3Q23 - chains A and C; structure by X-ray diffraction, 1.80 A resolution.

[Chain A]
Name: Virion RNA polymerase
From: Enterobacteria phage N4
Notes: EC 2.7.7.6
UniProtKB: Q859P9 (Q859P9_BPN4); residues 1-1106 here correspond to UniProt positions 998-2103 (UniProt number = residue number + 997)
Sequence (1118 residues; each row starts with the number of its first residue; numbers below 1 keep their minus sign (Met-11 is residue -11)):
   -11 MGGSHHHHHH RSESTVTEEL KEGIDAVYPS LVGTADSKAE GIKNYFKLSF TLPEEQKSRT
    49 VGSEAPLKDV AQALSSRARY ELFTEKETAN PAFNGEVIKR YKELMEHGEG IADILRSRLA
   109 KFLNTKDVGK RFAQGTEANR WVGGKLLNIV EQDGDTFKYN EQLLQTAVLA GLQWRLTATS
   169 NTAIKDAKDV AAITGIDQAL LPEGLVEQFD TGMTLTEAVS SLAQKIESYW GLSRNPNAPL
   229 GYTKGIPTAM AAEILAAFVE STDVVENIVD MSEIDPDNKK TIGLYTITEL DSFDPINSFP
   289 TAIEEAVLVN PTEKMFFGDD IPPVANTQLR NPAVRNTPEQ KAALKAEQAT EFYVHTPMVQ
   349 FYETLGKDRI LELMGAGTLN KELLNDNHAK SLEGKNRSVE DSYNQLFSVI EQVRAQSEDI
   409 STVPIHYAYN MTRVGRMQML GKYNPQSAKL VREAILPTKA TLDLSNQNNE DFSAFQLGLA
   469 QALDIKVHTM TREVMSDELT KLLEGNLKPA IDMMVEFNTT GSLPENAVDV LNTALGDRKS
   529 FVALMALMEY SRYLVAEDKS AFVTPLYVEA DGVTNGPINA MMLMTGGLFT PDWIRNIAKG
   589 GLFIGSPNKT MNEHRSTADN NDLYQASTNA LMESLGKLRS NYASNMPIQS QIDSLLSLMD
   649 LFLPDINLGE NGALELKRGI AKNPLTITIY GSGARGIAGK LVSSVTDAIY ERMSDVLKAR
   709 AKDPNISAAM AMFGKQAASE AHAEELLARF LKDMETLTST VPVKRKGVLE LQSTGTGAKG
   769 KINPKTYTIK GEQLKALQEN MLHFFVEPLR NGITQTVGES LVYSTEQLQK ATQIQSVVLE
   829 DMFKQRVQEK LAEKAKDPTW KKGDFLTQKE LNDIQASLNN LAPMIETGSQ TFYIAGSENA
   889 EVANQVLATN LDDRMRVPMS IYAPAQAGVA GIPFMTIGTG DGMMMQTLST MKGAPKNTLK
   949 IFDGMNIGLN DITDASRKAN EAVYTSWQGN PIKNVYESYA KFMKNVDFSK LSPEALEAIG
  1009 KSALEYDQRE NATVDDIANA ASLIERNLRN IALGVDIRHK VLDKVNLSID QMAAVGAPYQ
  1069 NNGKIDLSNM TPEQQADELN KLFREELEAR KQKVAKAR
Unresolved in the structure: -11 to 5, 1101-1106
Sequence notes: expression tag (-11 to 0)
Ion coordination: Mn2+ site 1: Asp559, Asp951 (together with phosphomethylphosphonic acid guanylate ester); Mn2+ site 2: Asp559, Gly560, Asp951 (together with phosphomethylphosphonic acid guanylate ester)
Residues lining bound ligands:
  - dihydrogenphosphate ion (2HP): Gln469, Ile473, Lys474, Val475, His476, Glu557, Ala1061, Ala1062
  - phosphomethylphosphonic acid guanylate ester (G2P), molecule 1: Arg424, Asp559, Gly560, Val561, Thr562, Asn563, Gly564, Pro565, Tyr612, Arg666, Lys670, Asn671, Thr674, Ile675, Tyr678, Pro921, Ile925, Asp951
  - phosphomethylphosphonic acid guanylate ester (G2P), molecule 2: Arg424, Lys437, Glu557, Asp559, Ile925, Ile949, Phe950, Asp951
Swiss-Prot annotation at these positions:
  - binding site (ATP): Lys437 to Arg440, Asp559 to Gly564, Lys670, Asn671
  - binding site (Mg(2+)): Asp559, Asp951
What the authors report for this chain:
  - conformationally variable residues (helix shift, side-chain flip): Asp559, Arg666 to Tyr678
  - Mn2+ coordination: Asp559
  - binding site for phosphomethylphosphonic acid guanylate ester: Lys437, Glu557
  - mutagenesis - E557A: decreased catalytic activity on 2 mM Mg2+
  - mutagenesis - E557A: decreased binding to GTP
  - catalytic residues: Glu557
  - mutagenesis - K437A, R440A: decreased catalytic activity on NTP at low concentration (4 muM)
  - mutagenesis - N671A: decreased catalytic activity on low NTP concentration (4 muM)
  - mutagenesis - K437A, R440A: decreased binding to initiating nucleotide
  - mutagenesis - N671A: decreased binding to second nucleotide

[Chain C]
Molecule: 36-nt DNA strand
Sequence (36 nucleotides; numbered -10 to 25; the number before each row is that of its first residue; numbers below 1 keep their minus sign (DT-10 is residue -10)):
   -10 TGCCTCCCAG GCATCCAAAA GAAGCGGAGC TTCTTC
Unresolved in the structure: -10 to 3, 24-25

[Interface between chain A and chain C]
Pairs across the interface (52):
  Lys114(A) - DG15(C)  hydrogen bond to the base
  Lys114(A) - DG16(C)  base contact
  Arg119(A) - DG16(C)  hydrogen bond to the base
  Trp129(A) - DG16(C)  stacking on the base
  Trp129(A) - DA17(C)  phosphate contact
  Ala171(A) - DA7(C)  base contact
  Ala171(A) - DA8(C)  base contact
  Lys173(A) - DA9(C)  base contact
  Asp174(A) - DA6(C)  base contact
  Lys176(A) - DC5(C)  salt bridge to the phosphate
  Asp177(A) - DA9(C)  hydrogen bond to the base
  Ile181(A) - DA9(C)  base contact
  Thr202(A) - DA9(C)  hydrogen bond to the base
  Leu203(A) - DA11(C)  phosphate contact
  Thr204(A) - DA8(C)  base contact
  Glu205(A) - DA8(C)  base contact
  Glu205(A) - DA9(C)  base contact
  Lys267(A) - DG10(C)  hydrogen bond to the base
  Lys267(A) - DC22(C)  base contact
  Lys268(A) - DG10(C)  salt bridge to the phosphate
  Thr269(A) - DG10(C)  hydrogen bond to the base
  Thr269(A) - DA11(C)  hydrogen bond to the sugar
  Ile270(A) - DG10(C)  sugar contact
  Gly271(A) - DA11(C)  hydrogen bond to the phosphate
  Arg318(A) - DA7(C)  salt bridge to the phosphate
  Arg421(A) - DA6(C)  phosphate contact
  Arg421(A) - DA7(C)  sugar contact
  Val422(A) - DA6(C)  sugar contact
  Ile675(A) - DC4(C)  base contact
  Tyr678(A) - DC4(C)  base contact
  Gly679(A) - DC4(C)  sugar contact
  Ser680(A) - DC4(C)  hydrogen bond to the sugar
  Gly681(A) - DC4(C)  phosphate contact
  Lys849(A) - DA17(C)  salt bridge to the phosphate
  Lys850(A) - DG18(C)  salt bridge to the phosphate
  Glu886(A) - DA8(C)  sugar contact
  Asn887(A) - DA9(C)  phosphate contact
  Ala888(A) - DA9(C)  hydrogen bond to the phosphate
  Asp901(A) - DC14(C)  hydrogen bond to the base
  Asp901(A) - DG15(C)  hydrogen bond to the base
  Arg902(A) - DA12(C)  salt bridge to the phosphate
  Arg902(A) - DG13(C)  salt bridge to the phosphate
  Arg904(A) - DA12(C)  hydrogen bond to the base
  Arg904(A) - DG13(C)  hydrogen bond to the base
  Arg904(A) - DC14(C)  base contact
  Arg904(A) - DG18(C)  base contact
  Val917(A) - DC4(C)  phosphate contact
  Ala918(A) - DC5(C)  sugar contact
  Pro921(A) - DC5(C)  sugar contact
  Phe922(A) - DC5(C)  phosphate contact
  Phe922(A) - DA6(C)  phosphate contact
  Ile925(A) - DC5(C)  base contact
Other interface residues (no listed pair), chain A (50 interface residues in all): Val116, Arg128, Asn169, Ser208, Ile256, Leu317, Thr420, Lys688, Glu889, Asp900, Met903

[Summary]
50 residues of chain A and 16 residues of chain C are in contact; the contacts include 14 hydrogen bonds, 7
salt bridges and 1 aromatic stacking contact. Polar contacts include Lys114(A)-DG15(C), Arg119(A)-DG16(C) and
Asp177(A)-DA9(C). From the paper: the catalytic residue Glu557(A); K437A and R440A of chain A reduce catalytic
activity on NTP at low concentration (4 muM); 4 substitutions were tested in all.
Here chain A is Virion RNA polymerase (Enterobacteria phage N4) and chain C is a 36-nt DNA strand. Entry 3Q23
(X-ray crystal structure of the N4 mini-VRNAP and P2_7a promoter transcription initiation complex with GMPCPP
and ...) was determined by X-ray diffraction together with 3Q0A, 3Q22 and 3Q24 from the same study.
